PDB entry 2BQ7 | X-ray diffraction, 2.20 A resolution | chains A and B

# Chain A
Name: Coagulation factor X
Organism: Homo sapiens
Notes: EC 3.4.21.6; fragment: des-gla light chain, residues 126-177
UniProt: P00742 (FA10_HUMAN); residues -2 to 49 here correspond to UniProt positions 126-177 (UniProt number = residue number + 128)
Chain sequence (52 residues; each row starts with the number of its first residue; numbers below 1 keep their minus sign (Arg-2 is residue -2)):
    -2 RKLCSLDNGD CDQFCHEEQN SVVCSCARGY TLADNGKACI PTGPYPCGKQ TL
Disulfides: Cys1-Cys12, Cys8-Cys21, Cys23-Cys36

# Chain B
Name: Factor xa
Organism: Homo sapiens
Notes: EC 3.4.21.6; fragment: heavy chain, residues 220-468
UniProt: P00742 (FA10_HUMAN); aligned in 3 segments with insertions or deletions, so no single offset holds: 1-145 ~ UniProt 220-368; 147-217 ~ UniProt 369-441; 219-244 ~ UniProt 342-468
Chain sequence (249 residues; numbered 1 to 244 plus 7 insertion-coded residues; 2 numbers in that range are skipped by the numbering (no residue carries them; nothing is unmodelled there); the number before each row is that of its first residue; a row labelled like 131A-131B holds insertion residues (131A, then the next letters in order)):
     1 FNQTQPERGD NNLTRIVGGQ ECKDGECPWQ ALLINEENEG FCGGTILSEF YILTAAHCLY
    61 Q
   61A A
    62 KRFKVRVGDR NTEQEEGGEA VHEVEVVIKH NRFTKETYDF DIAVLRLKTP ITFRMNVAPA
   122 CLP
  124A E
   125 RDWAEST
131A-131B LM
   132 TQKTGIVSGF GRTH
   147 EKGRQSTRLK MLEVPYVDRN SCKLSSSFII TQNMFCAGY
185A-185B DT
   186 KQEDACQGDS GGPHVTRFKD TYFVTGIVSW GE
   219 GCARK
  223A G
   224 KYGIYTKVTA FLKWIDRSMK T
Unresolved in the structure: 1-15
Disulfides: Cys22-Cys27, Cys42-Cys58, Cys168-Cys182, Cys191-Cys220
Metal / ion sites: Ca2+: Asp70, Asn72, Gln75, Glu80
Small-molecule neighbours: IID (N-(1-isopropylpiperidin-4-yl)-1-(3-methoxybenzyl)-1H-indole-2-carboxamide): Glu97, Thr98, Tyr99, Arg143, Glu147, Phe174, Asp189, Ala190, Cys191, Gln192, Ser195, Val213, Ser214, Trp215, Gly216, Gly219, Cys220, Gly226, Ile227
Swiss-Prot annotation at these positions:
  - active site (Charge relay system): His57, Asp102, Ser195
  - glycosylation (N-linked (GlcNAc...) asparagine): Asn2, Asn12

# Chain A / chain B interface
Contacting residue pairs (44; chain A residue first):
  Asn5(A) - Trp127(B)  hydrogen bond
  Asn5(A) - Thr131(B)
  Asn5(A) - Phe203(B)
  Cys8(A) - Lys204(B)
  Asp9(A) - Phe203(B)
  Asp9(A) - Lys204(B)
  Gln10(A) - Trp127(B)  hydrogen bond (backbone-side chain)
  Gln10(A) - Phe208(B)
  Phe11(A) - Leu123(B)
  Phe11(A) - Pro124(B)  hydrophobic
  Phe11(A) - Glu124A(B)
  Phe11(A) - Trp127(B)  hydrophobic
  Phe11(A) - Phe208(B)  hydrophobic
  Cys12(A) - Trp127(B)
  Ser22(A) - Glu124A(B)
  Arg25(A) - Leu123(B)
  Arg25(A) - Asp239(B)  salt bridge
  Tyr42(A) - Phe114(B)
  Tyr42(A) - Arg115(B)
  Tyr42(A) - Met116(B)
  Cys44(A) - Pro120(B)
  Cys44(A) - Ala121(B)
  Cys44(A) - Cys122(B)  disulfide
  Cys44(A) - Thr206(B)
  Gly45(A) - Trp29(B)
  Gly45(A) - Pro120(B)  hydrogen bond (backbone-backbone)
  Gly45(A) - Ala121(B)
  Gly45(A) - Cys122(B)  hydrogen bond (backbone-side chain)
  Gly45(A) - Asp205(B)
  Gly45(A) - Thr206(B)
  Gly45(A) - Tyr207(B)  hydrogen bond (backbone-backbone)
  Lys46(A) - Trp29(B)
  Lys46(A) - Asp205(B)  hydrogen bond (side chain-backbone)
  Lys46(A) - Thr206(B)  hydrogen bond
  Gln47(A) - Gly25(B)
  Gln47(A) - Glu26(B)  hydrogen bond (side chain-backbone)
  Gln47(A) - Trp29(B)
  Gln47(A) - Tyr207(B)
  Thr48(A) - Asp24(B)
  Thr48(A) - Gly25(B)  hydrogen bond (backbone-backbone)
  Thr48(A) - Met116(B)
  Leu49(A) - Asp24(B)
  Leu49(A) - Gly25(B)
  Leu49(A) - Glu26(B)
Also at the interface, not in a pair above, chain A (19 interface residues in all): Asp4, His13, Ala24, Tyr27
Also at the interface, not in a pair above, chain B (25 interface residues in all): Pro28, Ala119, Arg202
Disulfides between the chains: Cys44(A)-Cys122(B)

# Overview
Chain A and chain B form an interface of 19 and 25 residues respectively, with 1 disulfide bond, 9 hydrogen
bonds and 1 salt bridge. Polar pairs include Arg25(A)-Asp239(B), Asn5(A)-Trp127(B) and Gln10(A)-Trp127(B).
Ligands of chain B: compound IID.
Here chain A is Coagulation factor X and chain B is Factor xa, both from Homo sapiens. Entry 2BQ7 (Crystal
structure of factor Xa in complex with 43) was determined by X-ray diffraction (same publication as 2BQ6 and
2BQW).
